Entry 6J69 (X-ray diffraction, 2.75 A resolution); this record covers chains A and B.

[Chain A]
Name: Protein KIBRA
Organism: Mus musculus
UniProt: Q5SXA9 (KIBRA_MOUSE); residues 5-132 here = UniProt positions 5-132
Chain sequence (134 residues; row label = number of the first residue in the row; numbers below 1 keep their minus sign (Gly-1 is residue -1)):
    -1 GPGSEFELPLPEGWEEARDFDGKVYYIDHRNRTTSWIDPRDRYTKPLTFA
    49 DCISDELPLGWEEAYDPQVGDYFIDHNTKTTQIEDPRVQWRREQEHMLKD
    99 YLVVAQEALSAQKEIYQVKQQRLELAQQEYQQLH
Disordered / not traced: -1 to 3, 128-132
Sequence notes: expression tag (-1 to 4)
From the paper describing this entry:
  - self-association interface (contacts with another copy of this molecule); pairs are residue here / residue on that copy: Phe47-Trp88, Ala48-Trp88
  - contacts within the chain: Asp53-Arg85, Glu82-Arg90, Asp83-Arg85
  - mutagenesis - W88A: decreased binding to Peptide from Dendrin (chain B)
  - disease-associated variants - W88C (6-fold): decreased binding to Peptide from Dendrin (chain B)
  - mutagenesis - W88C: decreased stability

[Chain B]
Name: Peptide from Dendrin
Organism: Mus musculus
UniProt: Q80TS7 (DEND_MOUSE); numbering as in UniProt (aligned over 222-246)
Chain sequence (25 residues; row label = number of the first residue in the row):
   222 DRPPPYVAPPSYEGPHRTLGTKRGP
Disordered / not traced: 240-246
From the paper describing this entry:
  - mutagenesis - V228R/A229P: increased binding to Protein KIBRA (chain A)

[Chain A / chain B interface]
Residue-residue contacts (21):
  Glu13(A) with Thr239(B)
  Glu14(A) with Thr239(B)
  Ala15(A) with Arg238(B); Thr239(B)
  Arg16(A) with Arg238(B), hydrogen bond (backbone-backbone)
  Asp17(A) with Pro231(B)
  Tyr23(A) with Pro231(B); His237(B), hydrogen bond
  Ile25(A) with Tyr233(B), hydrophobic; His237(B)
  His27(A) with Tyr233(B), hydrogen bond
  Arg30(A) with Tyr233(B)
  Thr31(A) with Tyr233(B)
  Thr32(A) with Pro230(B); Pro231(B), hydrogen bond (side chain-backbone); Tyr233(B); His237(B)
  Trp34(A) with Tyr227(B); Val228(B), hydrogen bond (side chain-backbone); Ala229(B); Pro230(B)
Also at the interface, not in a pair above, chain A (14 interface residues in all): Asp26, Ser33
Also at the interface, not in a pair above, chain B (10 interface residues in all): Ser232
The authors on this interface:
  - specific contacts: His27(A)-Tyr233(B) (hydrogen bond)
  - interface residues, chain A: Tyr23(A), His27(A), Trp34(A)
  - interface residues, chain B: His237(B), Thr239(B)

[Overview]
14 residues of chain A face 10 of chain B across their interface, with 5 hydrogen bonds. Polar contacts
include Tyr23(A)-His237(B), His27(A)-Tyr233(B) and Thr32(A)-Pro231(B). The paper describes a hydrogen bond
between His27(A) and Tyr233(B). The paper reports that W88A and W88C of chain A reduce binding to Peptide from
Dendrin (chain B); interface residues Tyr23(A), His27(A) and His237(B) among others.
Chain A is Protein KIBRA and chain B is Peptide from Dendrin, both from Mus musculus; the structure, Structure
of KIBRA and Dendrin Complex, was determined by X-ray diffraction.
